Entry 9DSX (X-ray diffraction, 2.05 A resolution); this record covers chains B and F of the 6 polymer chains in the assembly.

== Chain B ==
Name: Phenylalanine--tRNA ligase beta subunit
Organism: Mycobacterium tuberculosis H37Rv
Notes: EC 6.1.1.20
UniProtKB: P9WFU1 (SYFB_MYCTU); numbering as in UniProt (aligned over 1-831)
Amino-acid sequence (835 residues; numbered -3 to 831; the number before each row is that of its first residue; numbers below 1 keep their minus sign (Gln-3 is residue -3)):
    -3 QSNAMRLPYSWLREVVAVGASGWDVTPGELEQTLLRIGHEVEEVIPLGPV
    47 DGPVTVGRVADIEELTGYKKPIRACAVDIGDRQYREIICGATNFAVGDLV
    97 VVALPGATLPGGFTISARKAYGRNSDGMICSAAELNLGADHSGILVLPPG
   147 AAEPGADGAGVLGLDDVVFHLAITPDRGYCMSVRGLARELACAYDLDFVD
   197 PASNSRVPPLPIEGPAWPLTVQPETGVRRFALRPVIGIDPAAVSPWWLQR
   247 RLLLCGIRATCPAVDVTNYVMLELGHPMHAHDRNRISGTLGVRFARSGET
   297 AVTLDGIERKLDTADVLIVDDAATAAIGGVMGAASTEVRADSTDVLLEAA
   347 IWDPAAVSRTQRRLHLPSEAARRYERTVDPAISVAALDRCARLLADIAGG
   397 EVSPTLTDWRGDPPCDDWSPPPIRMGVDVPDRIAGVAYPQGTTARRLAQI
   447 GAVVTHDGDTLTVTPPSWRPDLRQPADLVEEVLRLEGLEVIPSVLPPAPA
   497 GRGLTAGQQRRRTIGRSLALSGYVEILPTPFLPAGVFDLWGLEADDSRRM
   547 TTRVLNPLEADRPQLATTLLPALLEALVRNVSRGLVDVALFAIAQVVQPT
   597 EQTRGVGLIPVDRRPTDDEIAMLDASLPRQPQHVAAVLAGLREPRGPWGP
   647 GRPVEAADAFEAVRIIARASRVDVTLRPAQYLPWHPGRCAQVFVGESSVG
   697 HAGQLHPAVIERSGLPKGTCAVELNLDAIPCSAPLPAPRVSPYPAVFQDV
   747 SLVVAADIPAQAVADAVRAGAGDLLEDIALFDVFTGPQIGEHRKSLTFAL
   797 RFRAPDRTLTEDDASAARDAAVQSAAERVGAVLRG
Unresolved in the structure: -3
Differences from the reference sequence: expression tag (-3 to 0)
Bound ions: Mg2+: Glu476 (shared with 1 residue of chain A)
Swiss-Prot annotation at these positions:
  - binding site (Mg(2+)): Asp467, Asp473, Glu476, Glu477
Reported in the primary citation:
  - catalytic residues: Thr263, Asn264, Ser364 (proposed by the authors, not directly observed)
  - specificity-determining residues: Gly325, Glu344 (proposed by the authors, not directly observed)

== Chain F ==
Molecule: tRNA(Phe)
Sequence (77 nucleotides; row label = number of the first residue in the row):
     1 GGCCAGGUAGCUCAGUCGGUAUGAGCGUCCGCCUGAAAAGCGGAAGGUCG
    51 GCGGUUCGAUCCCGCCCCUGGCCACCA
Unresolved in the structure: 74-77

== Chain B / chain F interface ==
Pairs across the interface - 40 pairs, chain B then chain F:
  Pro738(B) - C11(F)  hydrogen bond to the sugar
  Pro738(B) - U12(F)  sugar contact
  Tyr739(B) - C11(F)  sugar contact
  Tyr739(B) - U12(F)  sugar contact
  Pro740(B) - C11(F)  base contact
  Pro740(B) - G25(F)  base contact
  Pro740(B) - C26(F)  sugar contact
  Ala741(B) - C26(F)  hydrogen bond to the sugar
  Ala741(B) - G27(F)  sugar contact
  Val742(B) - C26(F)  phosphate contact
  Val742(B) - G27(F)  phosphate contact
  Phe743(B) - G27(F)  hydrogen bond to the phosphate
  Phe743(B) - U28(F)  phosphate contact
  Gln744(B) - A38(F)  sugar contact
  Gln744(B) - A39(F)  sugar contact
  Asp745(B) - A37(F)  hydrogen bond to the sugar
  Asp745(B) - A38(F)  hydrogen bond to the sugar
  Ser747(B) - A36(F)  hydrogen bond to the base
  Ser747(B) - A37(F)  hydrogen bond to the base
  Phe777(B) - A37(F)  sugar contact
  Asp778(B) - G35(F)  hydrogen bond to the base
  Asp778(B) - A36(F)  base contact
  Phe780(B) - G35(F)  stacking on the base
  Gln784(B) - G35(F)  hydrogen bond to the phosphate
  Thr793(B) - A36(F)  hydrogen bond to the base
  Thr793(B) - A37(F)  base contact
  Thr804(B) - G25(F)  hydrogen bond to the base
  Thr804(B) - C26(F)  sugar contact
  Leu805(B) - G25(F)  hydrogen bond to the sugar
  Leu805(B) - C26(F)  sugar contact
  Thr806(B) - G25(F)  phosphate contact
  Thr806(B) - C26(F)  phosphate contact
  Glu807(B) - C26(F)  hydrogen bond to the phosphate
  Glu807(B) - G27(F)  phosphate contact
  Glu807(B) - A39(F)  sugar contact
  Glu807(B) - G40(F)  phosphate contact
  Ser811(B) - A39(F)  phosphate contact
  Arg814(B) - A39(F)  sugar contact
  Arg830(B) - G35(F)  hydrogen bond to the base
  Arg830(B) - A36(F)  base contact
Also at the interface, not in a pair above, chain B (24 interface residues in all): Val746, Ser791, Asp808
Also at the interface, not in a pair above, chain F (14 interface residues in all): G10, U34

== Overview ==
24 residues of chain B and 14 residues of chain F are in contact, with 14 hydrogen bonds and 1 aromatic
stacking contact. Among the polar pairs are Ser747(B)-A36(F), Ser747(B)-A37(F) and Asp778(B)-G35(F). Curated
annotation (UniProt) lists 4 Mg2+-binding residues on chain B. From the paper: catalytic residues Thr263(B),
Asn264(B) and Ser364(B); specificity determinants Gly325(B) and Glu344(B).
Here chain B is Phenylalanine--tRNA ligase beta subunit (Mycobacterium tuberculosis H37Rv) and chain F is
tRNA(Phe). Entry 9DSX (Crystal structure of the complex of M. tuberculosis PheRS with cognate precursor tRNA
and fragment DDD00107555) was determined by X-ray diffraction, deposited together with 9DRT, 9DTF, 9DRS and
9DRV.
